Entry 2G2N (X-ray diffraction, 1.65 A resolution); this record covers chains A and B of the 4 polymer chains in the assembly.

# Chain A (and B)
Name: Transthyretin-like protein
From: Escherichia coli
Notes: chain B of this document is another copy of the same molecule, construct and numbering; everything in this record applies to it too
UniProtKB: P76341 (YEDX_ECOLI); residues 1-114 here correspond to UniProt positions 24-137 (UniProt number = residue number + 23)
Amino-acid sequence (114 residues; each row starts with the number of its first residue):
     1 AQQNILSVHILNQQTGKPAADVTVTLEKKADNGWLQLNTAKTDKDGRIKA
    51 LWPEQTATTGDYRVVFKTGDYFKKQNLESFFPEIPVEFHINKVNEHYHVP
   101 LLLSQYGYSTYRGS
Unresolved in the structure: 1-3
Bound ions: Zn2+ site 1: His9, His98; Zn2+ site 2: Asp61, His89; Zn2+ site 3 near Glu87 (its only coordinating residue here); Zn2+ site 4 near Ser114 (its only coordinating residue here)

# How chain A and chain B interact
Pairs across the interface (44; chain A residue first):
  Asp61(A) with Pro82(B)
  Arg63(A) with Arg63(B)
  Ser79(A) with His89(B)
  Phe80(A) with Phe88(B); His89(B), hydrogen bond (backbone-backbone); Tyr97(B), hydrophobic; Val99(B), hydrophobic; Arg112(B)
  Phe81(A) with Glu87(B); His89(B)
  Pro82(A) with Asp61(B); Glu87(B); Phe88(B); His89(B)
  Glu83(A) with Glu87(B)
  Pro85(A) with Pro85(B); Glu87(B)
  Val86(A) with Phe81(B), hydrophobic; Tyr108(B)
  Glu87(A) with Phe81(B); Pro82(B); Glu83(B); Pro85(B)
  Phe88(A) with Phe80(B); Pro82(B)
  His89(A) with Phe80(B), hydrogen bond (backbone-backbone)
  Tyr97(A) with Phe80(B), hydrophobic
  Val99(A) with Phe80(B), hydrophobic
  Tyr106(A) with Tyr111(B); Arg112(B), hydrogen bond (backbone-backbone)
  Gly107(A) with Thr110(B); Tyr111(B)
  Tyr108(A) with Pro85(B); Val86(B); Ser109(B); Thr110(B), hydrogen bond (backbone-backbone)
  Ser109(A) with Tyr108(B); Ser109(B), hydrogen bond
  Thr110(A) with Gly107(B); Tyr108(B), hydrogen bond (backbone-backbone)
  Tyr111(A) with Tyr106(B); Gly107(B)
  Arg112(A) with Phe80(B); Tyr106(B), hydrogen bond (backbone-backbone)

# In short
Chain A and chain B form an interface of 21 and 20 residues respectively, with 7 hydrogen bonds. Polar pairs
include Ser109(A)-Ser109(B), Phe80(A)-His89(B) and Tyr106(A)-Arg112(B). His9(A) and His98(A) form the Zn2+
site 1. The Zn2+ site 2 is built by Asp61(A) and His89(A).
Chain A and chain B are both Transthyretin-like protein (Escherichia coli); the structure, Crystal Structure
of E.coli transthyretin-related protein with bound Zn, was determined by X-ray diffraction together with 2G2P
from the same study.
